PDB entry 8UD4 | electron microscopy, 3.25 A resolution | chains B and G of the 8 polymer chains in the assembly

Chain B:
Molecule: Non-structural protein 15
Organism: Severe acute respiratory syndrome coronavirus 2
Notes: EC 4.6.1.-
Reference sequence: P0DTD1 (R1AB_SARS2); residues 1-346 here correspond to UniProt positions 6453-6798 (UniProt number = residue number + 6452)
Amino-acid sequence (359 residues; row label = number of the first residue in the row; numbers below 1 keep their minus sign (Met-12 is residue -12)):
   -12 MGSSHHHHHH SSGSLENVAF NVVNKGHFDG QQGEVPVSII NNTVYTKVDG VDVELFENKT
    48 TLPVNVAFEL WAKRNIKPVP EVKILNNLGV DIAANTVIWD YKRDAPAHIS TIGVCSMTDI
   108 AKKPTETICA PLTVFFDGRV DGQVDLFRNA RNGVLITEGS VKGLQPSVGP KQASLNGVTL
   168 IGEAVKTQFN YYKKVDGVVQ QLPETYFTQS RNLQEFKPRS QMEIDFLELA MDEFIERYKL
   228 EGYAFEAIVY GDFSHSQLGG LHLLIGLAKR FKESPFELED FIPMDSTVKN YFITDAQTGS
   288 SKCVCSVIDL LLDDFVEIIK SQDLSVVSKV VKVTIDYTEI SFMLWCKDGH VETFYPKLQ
Unresolved in the structure: -12 to 0
Construct notes: initiating methionine (-12); expression tag (-11 to 0); engineered mutation Ala234 (His6686 in P0DTD1)
What the authors report for this chain:
  - catalytic residues: His249 (citing earlier work)

Chain G:
Molecule: 35-nt RNA strand
Sequence (35 nucleotides; each row starts with the number of its first residue):
     1 UUUUUUUUUU UUUUUUUUUU GUCAUUCUCC UAAGA
Unresolved in the structure: 24-35

Interface between chain B and chain G:
Contacting residue pairs (7):
  Lys12(B) with U9(G), salt bridge to the phosphate
  Gln18(B) with U7(G), phosphate contact
  Gln19(B) with U5(G), hydrogen bond to the sugar; U6(G), hydrogen bond to the sugar
  Gly146(B) with U18(G), phosphate contact
  Ser147(B) with U18(G), phosphate contact; U19(G), hydrogen bond to the phosphate
Also at the interface, not in a pair above, chain B (7 interface residues in all): Glu145, Lys149
Also at the interface, not in a pair above, chain G (7 interface residues in all): U8

Overview:
The chain B/chain G interface involves 7 residues from each chain, with 3 hydrogen bonds and 1 salt bridge.
Polar pairs include Gln19(B)-U5(G), Gln19(B)-U6(G) and Ser147(B)-U19(G). From the paper: the catalytic residue
His249(B).
Chain B is Non-structural protein 15 (Severe acute respiratory syndrome coronavirus 2) and chain G is a 35-nt
RNA strand; the structure, SARS-CoV-2 Nsp15 bound to poly(A/U) RNA, state 1, was determined by electron
microscopy (same publication as 8UD2, 8UD3 and 8UD5).
